Entry 3LAP (X-ray diffraction, 2.15 A resolution); this record covers chains A and D of the 12 polymer chains in the assembly.

Chain A (and D):
Name: Arginine repressor
From: Mycobacterium tuberculosis
Notes: chain D of this document is another copy of the same molecule, construct and numbering; everything in this record applies to it too
UniProt: P0A4Y8 (ARGR_MYCTU); residue numbers follow UniProt; this construct covers 1-170
Sequence (170 residues; numbered 1 to 170; the number before each row is that of its first residue):
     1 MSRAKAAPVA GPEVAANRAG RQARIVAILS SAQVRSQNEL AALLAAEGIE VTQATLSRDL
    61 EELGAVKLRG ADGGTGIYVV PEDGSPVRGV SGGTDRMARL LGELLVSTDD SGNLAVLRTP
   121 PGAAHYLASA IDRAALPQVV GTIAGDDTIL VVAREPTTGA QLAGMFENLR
Not modelled in the structure: 1-15, 83-88 (chain D: 1-16)
Ligand contacts:
  - L-canavanine (GGB), molecule 1: Pro-121, Gly-122, Asp-146
  - L-canavanine (GGB), molecule 2: His-125, Ala-128, Ser-129, Asp-132, Thr-142, Ile-143, Ala-144
  - L-canavanine (GGB), molecule 3: Gly-145, Asp-146, Asp-147, Thr-148

How chain A and chain D interact:
Residue-residue contacts (38; chain A residue first):
  Gln-33(A) with Asp-132(D); Arg-133(D)
  Leu-60(A) with Arg-69(D)
  Glu-61(A) with Arg-69(D); Ala-71(D); Asp-72(D), hydrogen bond (backbone-backbone); Gly-73(D); Gly-74(D), hydrogen bond (side chain-backbone)
  Glu-62(A) with Ala-71(D); Asp-72(D), hydrogen bond (backbone-backbone)
  Gly-64(A) with Gly-70(D); Ala-71(D)
  Ala-65(A) with Arg-69(D), hydrogen bond (backbone-side chain)
  Val-66(A) with Arg-69(D)
  Leu-68(A) with Val-66(D), hydrophobic; Gly-89(D); Val-90(D)
  Arg-69(A) with Leu-60(D); Glu-61(D); Gly-64(D); Ala-65(D), hydrogen bond (side chain-backbone); Val-66(D); Ser-91(D)
  Gly-70(A) with Gly-64(D); Ser-91(D)
  Ala-71(A) with Glu-62(D); Gly-64(D)
  Asp-72(A) with Glu-61(D), hydrogen bond (backbone-backbone); Glu-62(D), hydrogen bond (backbone-backbone); Pro-137(D)
  Gly-73(A) with Glu-61(D), hydrogen bond (backbone-side chain); Pro-137(D)
  Gly-74(A) with Glu-61(D), hydrogen bond (backbone-side chain); Pro-137(D)
  Ile-77(A) with Ala-135(D), hydrophobic
  Pro-81(A) with Val-87(D); Arg-88(D)
  Glu-82(A) with Arg-88(D), salt bridge
Other interface residues (no listed pair), chain A (19 interface residues in all): Leu-63, Lys-67
Other interface residues (no listed pair), chain D (25 interface residues in all): Leu-63, Lys-67, Leu-68, Pro-86

In short:
19 residues of chain A face 25 of chain D across their interface; the contacts include 9 hydrogen bonds and 1
salt bridge. Polar contacts include Glu-82(A)/Arg-88(D), Glu-61(A)/Gly-74(D) and Ala-65(A)/Arg-69(D). Ligands
of chain A: 3 copies of L-canavanine.
Both chains are Arginine repressor (Mycobacterium tuberculosis). Entry 3LAP (The Structure of the Intermediate
Complex of the Arginine Repressor from Mycobacterium tuberculosis Bound to its ...) was determined by X-ray
diffraction (same publication as 3LAJ).
